3S7Q - chain A; structure by X-ray diffraction, 1.75 A resolution.

[Chain A]
Protein: Bacteriophytochrome
From: Deinococcus radiodurans
Notes: EC 2.7.13.3; fragment: monomeric chromophore binidng domain
UniProtKB: Q9RZA4 (BPHY_DEIRA); residue numbers follow UniProt; this construct covers 1-321
Chain sequence (343 residues; each row starts with the number of its first residue; numbers below 1 keep their minus sign (Met-13 is residue -13)):
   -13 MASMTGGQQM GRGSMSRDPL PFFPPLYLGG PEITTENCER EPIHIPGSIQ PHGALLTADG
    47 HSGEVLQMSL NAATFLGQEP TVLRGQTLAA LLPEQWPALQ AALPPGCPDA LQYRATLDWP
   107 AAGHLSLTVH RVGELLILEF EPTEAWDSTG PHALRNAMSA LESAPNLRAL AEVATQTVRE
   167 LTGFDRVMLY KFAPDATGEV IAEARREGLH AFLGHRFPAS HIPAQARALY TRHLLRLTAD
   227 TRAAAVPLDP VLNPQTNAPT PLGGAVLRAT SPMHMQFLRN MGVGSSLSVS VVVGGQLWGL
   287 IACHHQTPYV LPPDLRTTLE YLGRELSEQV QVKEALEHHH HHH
Not modelled in the structure: -13 to 6, 131-137, 324-329
Glycans and other covalent adducts: 2(R),3(E)- phytochromobilin (LBV) linked to Cys24; compound LBW linked to Cys24
Construct notes: expression tag (-13 to 0, 322-329); engineered mutation Ser145 (Phe in Q9RZA4), His207 (Asp in Q9RZA4), Phe263 (Tyr in Q9RZA4), Glu311 (Leu in Q9RZA4), Glu314 (Leu in Q9RZA4)
Residues lining bound ligands: 2(R),3(E)- phytochromobilin / LBW: Thr20, Thr21, Glu27, Ile29, Met174, Tyr176, Phe198, Phe203, Ser206, His207, Ile208, Pro209, Ala212, Tyr216, Arg222, Arg254, Ala255, Thr256, Ser257, Met259, His260, Phe263, Leu264, Met267, Ser272, Leu273, Ser274, Leu286, Ala288, His290
Swiss-Prot annotation at these positions:
  - binding site (a tetrapyrrole): Cys24
From the paper describing this entry:
  - binding site for 2(R),3(E)- phytochromobilin: Cys24

[Overview]
Ligands of chain A: 2(R),3(E)- phytochromobilin / LBW. UniProt lists tetrapyrrole-binding residue Cys24. From
the paper: a binding site for 2(R),3(E)- phytochromobilin at Cys24.
Chain A is Bacteriophytochrome (Deinococcus radiodurans); the structure, Crystal Structure of a Monomeric
Infrared Fluorescent Deinococcus radiodurans Bacteriophytochrome chromophore binding domain, was determined by
X-ray diffraction (same publication as 3S7N, 3S7O and 3S7P).
